PDB entry 6I6K | X-ray diffraction, 1.49 A resolution | chains A and B

[Chain A (and B)]
Molecule: O-methyltransferase 1
From: Papaver somniferum
Notes: chain B of this document is another copy of the same molecule, construct and numbering; everything in this record applies to it too
UniProtKB: I3PLQ5 (I3PLQ5_PAPSO); numbering as in UniProt; present here: 1-257, 259-390
Sequence (393 residues; row label = number of the first residue in the row; note: 1 number in that range is skipped by the numbering (no residue carries it; nothing is unmodelled there); numbers below 1 keep their minus sign (Gly-2 is residue -2)):
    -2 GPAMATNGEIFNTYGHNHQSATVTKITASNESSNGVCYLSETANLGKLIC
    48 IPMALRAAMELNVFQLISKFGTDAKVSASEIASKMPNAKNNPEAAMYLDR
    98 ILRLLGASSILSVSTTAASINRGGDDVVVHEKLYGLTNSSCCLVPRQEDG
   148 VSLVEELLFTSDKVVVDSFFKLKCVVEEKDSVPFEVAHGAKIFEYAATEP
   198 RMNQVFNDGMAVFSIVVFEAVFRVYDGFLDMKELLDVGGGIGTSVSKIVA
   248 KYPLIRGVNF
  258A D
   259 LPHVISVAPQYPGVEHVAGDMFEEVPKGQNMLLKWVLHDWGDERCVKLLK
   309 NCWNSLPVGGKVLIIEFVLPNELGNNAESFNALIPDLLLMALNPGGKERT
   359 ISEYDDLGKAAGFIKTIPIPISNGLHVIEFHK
Not modelled in the structure: -2 to 33, 113-127 (chain B: -2 to 33, 119-127)
Construct notes: expression tag (-2 to 0); engineered mutation Ala114 (Lys in I3PLQ5), Ala115 (Lys in I3PLQ5)
Residues lining bound ligands:
  - S-adenosylhomocysteine (SAH): Phe190, Phe203, Met207, Ser211, Gly235, Gly236, Gly237, Asp258A, Leu259, Val262, Gly277, Asp278, Met279, Phe280, Lys292, Trp293, Val294, Asp297, Trp298
  - (S)-scoulerine (SLX; (13aS)-3,10-dimethoxy-5,8,13,13a-tetrahydro-6H-isoquino[3,2-a]isoquinoline-2,9-diol): Glu153, Phe156, Thr157, Ile189, Phe190, Phe203, Met207, Phe210, Trp293, His296, Asp297, Phe325, Asn339, Ile342, Pro343, Leu346, Leu347, Leu350
What the authors report for this chain:
  - binding site for (S)-scoulerine: Thr39, Glu153, Phe156, Phe190, Phe203, Met207, Trp293, His296, Asp297, Phe325, Pro343, Leu350
  - mutagenesis - K114A/K115A: unchanged catalytic activity on scoulerine
  - catalytic residues: Asp297
  - mutagenesis - D297A: decreased catalytic activity
  - mutagenesis - H296A: abolished catalytic activity
  - mutagenesis - H296A: decreased expression
  - specificity-determining residues: Phe156, Leu350 (by similarity / conservation)

[How chain A and chain B interact]
Residue-residue contacts (152):
  Tyr35(A) - Cys139(B)  hydrophobic
  Tyr35(A) - Arg143(B)
  Tyr35(A) - Val148(B)
  Tyr35(A) - Leu150(B)  hydrophobic
  Tyr35(A) - Val213(B)  hydrophobic
  Leu36(A) - Ala217(B)  hydrophobic
  Leu36(A) - Asn339(B)  hydrogen bond (backbone-side chain)
  Leu36(A) - Ser380(B)
  Leu36(A) - Asn381(B)
  Ser37(A) - Asn381(B)
  Glu38(A) - Asn135(B)
  Glu38(A) - Ser136(B)  hydrogen bond
  Glu38(A) - Cys139(B)
  Thr39(A) - Leu150(B)
  Thr39(A) - Phe210(B)
  Thr39(A) - Asn339(B)  hydrogen bond
  Thr39(A) - Ile342(B)
  Ala40(A) - Ala335(B)  hydrophobic
  Ala40(A) - Phe338(B)  hydrophobic
  Ala40(A) - Asn339(B)  hydrogen bond (backbone-side chain)
  Ala40(A) - Ile342(B)
  Leu42(A) - Ser136(B)
  Leu42(A) - Cys139(B)  hydrophobic
  Leu42(A) - Leu140(B)  hydrophobic
  Leu42(A) - Leu154(B)  hydrophobic
  Gly43(A) - Leu154(B)
  Gly43(A) - Ile342(B)
  Lys44(A) - Phe338(B)
  Lys44(A) - Ile342(B)
  Leu45(A) - Leu45(B)
  Leu45(A) - Pro49(B)
  Leu45(A) - Leu52(B)  hydrophobic
  Ile46(A) - Pro49(B)
  Ile46(A) - Thr157(B)
  Ile46(A) - Val163(B)  hydrophobic
  Cys47(A) - Ile342(B)  hydrophobic
  Cys47(A) - Leu345(B)
  Pro49(A) - Leu45(B)
  Pro49(A) - Ile46(B)
  Met50(A) - Phe166(B)  hydrophobic
  Met50(A) - Phe167(B)
  Leu52(A) - Leu45(B)  hydrophobic
  Arg53(A) - Phe167(B)
  Ala54(A) - Leu169(B)  hydrophobic
  Glu57(A) - Lys170(B)
  Leu58(A) - Lys170(B)
  Leu58(A) - Val173(B)  hydrophobic
  Leu58(A) - Glu174(B)
  Met82(A) - Val173(B)  hydrophobic
  Asn84(A) - Glu174(B)  hydrogen bond
  Ala85(A) - Val173(B)
  Ala85(A) - Glu174(B)
  Asn88(A) - Val172(B)  hydrogen bond (side chain-backbone)
  Asn88(A) - Val173(B)  hydrogen bond (side chain-backbone)
  Asn88(A) - Glu175(B)
  Asn88(A) - Lys176(B)
  Ala91(A) - Val173(B)
  Tyr94(A) - Val172(B)
  Tyr94(A) - Met348(B)  hydrophobic
  Leu95(A) - Val173(B)
  Arg97(A) - Asp344(B)  salt bridge
  Arg97(A) - Met348(B)
  Arg97(A) - Gly354(B)  hydrogen bond (side chain-backbone)
  Arg97(A) - Lys355(B)
  Ile98(A) - Met348(B)  hydrophobic
  Arg100(A) - Leu327(B)
  Arg100(A) - Leu331(B)
  Arg100(A) - Leu341(B)
  Arg100(A) - Asp344(B)  salt bridge
  Leu101(A) - Phe338(B)  hydrophobic
  Leu101(A) - Leu345(B)  hydrophobic
  Ala104(A) - Phe338(B)
  Ala104(A) - Leu341(B)  hydrophobic
  Ser105(A) - Phe338(B)
  Asn135(A) - Glu38(B)
  Ser136(A) - Glu38(B)  hydrogen bond
  Ser136(A) - Leu42(B)
  Cys139(A) - Tyr35(B)  hydrophobic
  Cys139(A) - Glu38(B)
  Leu140(A) - Leu42(B)  hydrophobic
  Arg143(A) - Tyr35(B)
  Val148(A) - Tyr35(B)
  Leu150(A) - Tyr35(B)
  Leu150(A) - Thr39(B)
  Leu154(A) - Leu42(B)  hydrophobic
  Leu154(A) - Gly43(B)
  Thr157(A) - Ile46(B)
  Ser158(A) - Phe167(B)
  Asp159(A) - Phe167(B)
  Lys160(A) - Phe167(B)
  Val163(A) - Val163(B)  hydrophobic
  Val163(A) - Phe167(B)  hydrophobic
  Asp164(A) - Lys160(B)  salt bridge
  Phe166(A) - Met50(B)  hydrophobic
  Phe167(A) - Met50(B)
  Phe167(A) - Arg53(B)
  Phe167(A) - Ser158(B)
  Phe167(A) - Asp159(B)
  Phe167(A) - Lys160(B)
  Phe167(A) - Val163(B)  hydrophobic
  Leu169(A) - Ala54(B)  hydrophobic
  Lys170(A) - Glu57(B)
  Lys170(A) - Leu58(B)
  Val172(A) - Asn88(B)  hydrogen bond (backbone-side chain)
  Val172(A) - Tyr94(B)
  Val173(A) - Leu58(B)  hydrophobic
  Val173(A) - Ala85(B)
  Val173(A) - Asn88(B)  hydrogen bond (backbone-side chain)
  Val173(A) - Ala91(B)
  Glu174(A) - Leu58(B)
  Glu174(A) - Asn84(B)  hydrogen bond
  Glu174(A) - Ala85(B)
  Glu175(A) - Asn88(B)
  Lys176(A) - Asn87(B)
  Lys176(A) - Asn88(B)
  Phe210(A) - Thr39(B)
  Val213(A) - Tyr35(B)  hydrophobic
  Ala217(A) - Leu36(B)  hydrophobic
  Leu327(A) - Arg100(B)
  Glu330(A) - Lys129(B)  salt bridge
  Leu331(A) - Arg100(B)
  Gly332(A) - Ala104(B)
  Asn333(A) - Ala104(B)
  Ala335(A) - Ala40(B)  hydrophobic
  Phe338(A) - Ala40(B)  hydrophobic
  Phe338(A) - Leu101(B)  hydrophobic
  Phe338(A) - Ala104(B)  hydrophobic
  Phe338(A) - Ser105(B)
  Asn339(A) - Leu36(B)  hydrogen bond (side chain-backbone)
  Asn339(A) - Thr39(B)  hydrogen bond
  Asn339(A) - Ala40(B)  hydrogen bond (side chain-backbone)
  Leu341(A) - Arg100(B)
  Leu341(A) - Leu101(B)
  Leu341(A) - Ala104(B)  hydrophobic
  Ile342(A) - Thr39(B)
  Ile342(A) - Ala40(B)
  Ile342(A) - Gly43(B)
  Ile342(A) - Lys44(B)
  Ile342(A) - Cys47(B)  hydrophobic
  Asp344(A) - Arg97(B)  salt bridge
  Asp344(A) - Arg100(B)  salt bridge
  Leu345(A) - Cys47(B)
  Leu345(A) - Leu101(B)  hydrophobic
  Met348(A) - Tyr94(B)  hydrophobic
  Met348(A) - Arg97(B)
  Met348(A) - Ile98(B)  hydrophobic
  Gly354(A) - Arg97(B)  hydrogen bond (backbone-side chain)
  Lys355(A) - Arg97(B)
  Ser380(A) - Leu36(B)
  Asn381(A) - Leu36(B)
  Asn381(A) - Ser37(B)
  Leu383(A) - Leu36(B)  hydrophobic
Other interface residues (no listed pair), chain A (86 interface residues in all): Cys34, Asn41, Ile48, Ala51, Asn87, Ile107, Ser149, Glu153, Val214, Phe325
Other interface residues (no listed pair), chain B (86 interface residues in all): Cys34, Asn41, Ile48, Ala51, Met82, Leu95, Ile107, Ser149, Glu153, Val214, Phe325, Gly332, Asn333, Leu346, Leu383

[Summary]
Chain A and chain B each contribute 86 residues to their interface, with 16 hydrogen bonds and 6 salt bridges.
Polar pairs include Arg97(A)-Asp344(B), Arg100(A)-Asp344(B) and Asp164(A)-Lys160(B). Bound to chain A:
(S)-scoulerine and S-adenosylhomocysteine. The paper reports the catalytic residue Asp297(A); D297A of chain A
reduces catalytic activity; 3 substitutions were tested in all.
Both chains are O-methyltransferase 1 (Papaver somniferum). Entry 6I6K (Papaver somniferum O-methyltransferase
1) was determined by X-ray diffraction together with 6I5Q, 6I5Z, 6I6L, 6I6M and 6I6N from the same study.
